3IYW - chains B and C of the 7 polymer chains in the assembly; structure by electron microscopy, 13.70 A resolution (very low resolution: no residue pairs are listed; an interface is given only as per-side residue counts).

Chain B (and C):
Name: Envelope glycoprotein
From: West Nile virus
Notes: fragment: ectodomain of viral surface protein; chain C of this document is another copy of the same molecule, construct and numbering; everything in this record applies to it too
UniProtKB: Q91R02 (Q91R02_WNV); residue numbers follow UniProt; this construct covers 1-400
Sequence (400 residues; numbered 1 to 400; the number before each row is that of its first residue):
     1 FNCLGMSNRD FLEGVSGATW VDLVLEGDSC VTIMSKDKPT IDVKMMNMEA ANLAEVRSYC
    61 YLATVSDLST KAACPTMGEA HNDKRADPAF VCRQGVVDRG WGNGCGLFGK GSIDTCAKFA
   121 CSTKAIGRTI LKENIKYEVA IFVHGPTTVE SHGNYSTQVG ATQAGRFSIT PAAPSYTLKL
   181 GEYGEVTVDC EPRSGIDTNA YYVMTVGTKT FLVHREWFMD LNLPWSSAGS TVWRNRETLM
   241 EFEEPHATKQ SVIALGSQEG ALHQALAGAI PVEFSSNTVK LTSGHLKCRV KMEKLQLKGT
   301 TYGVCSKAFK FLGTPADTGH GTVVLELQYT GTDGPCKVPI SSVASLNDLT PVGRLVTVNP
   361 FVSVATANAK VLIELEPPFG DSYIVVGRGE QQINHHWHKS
Cystine bridges: C3-C30, C60-C121, C74-C105, C92-C116, C190-C288, C305-C336

Chain B / chain C interface:
At this resolution (14 A) residue pairs are not listed: 37 residues of chain B and 37 of chain C lie at the interface.

In short:
The chain B/chain C interface involves 37 residues from each chain.
Chain B and chain C are both Envelope glycoprotein (West Nile virus); the structure, West Nile virus in
complex with Fab fragments of MAb CR4354 (fitted coordinates of envelope proteins ..., was determined by
electron microscopy together with 3N9G from the same study.
